PDB entry 2SQC | X-ray diffraction, 2.00 A resolution | chain A

== Chain A ==
Name: Squalene-hopene cyclase
Source organism: Alicyclobacillus acidocaldarius
Notes: EC 5.4.99.-
UniProtKB: P33247 (SQHC_ALIAC); residues 2-631 here correspond to UniProt positions 1-630 (UniProt number = residue number - 1)
Chain sequence (631 residues; each row starts with the number of its first residue):
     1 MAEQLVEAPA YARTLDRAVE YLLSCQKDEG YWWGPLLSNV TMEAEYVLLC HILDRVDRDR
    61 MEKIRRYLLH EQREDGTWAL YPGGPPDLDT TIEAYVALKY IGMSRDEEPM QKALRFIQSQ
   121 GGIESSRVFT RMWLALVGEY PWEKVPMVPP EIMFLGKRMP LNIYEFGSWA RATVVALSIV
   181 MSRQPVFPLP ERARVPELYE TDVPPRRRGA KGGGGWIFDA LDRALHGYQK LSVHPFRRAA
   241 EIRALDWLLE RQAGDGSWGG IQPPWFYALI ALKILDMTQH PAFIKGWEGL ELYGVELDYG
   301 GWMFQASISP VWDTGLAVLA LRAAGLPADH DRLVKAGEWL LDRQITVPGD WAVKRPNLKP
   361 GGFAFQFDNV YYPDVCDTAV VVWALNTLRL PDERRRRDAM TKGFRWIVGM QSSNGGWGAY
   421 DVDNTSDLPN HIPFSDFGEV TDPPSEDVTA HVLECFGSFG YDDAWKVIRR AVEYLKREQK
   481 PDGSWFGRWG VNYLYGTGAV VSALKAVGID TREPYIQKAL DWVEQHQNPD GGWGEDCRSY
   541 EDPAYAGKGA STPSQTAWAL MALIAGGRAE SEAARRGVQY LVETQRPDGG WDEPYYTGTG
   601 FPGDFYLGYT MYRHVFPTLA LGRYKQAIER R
Disordered / not traced: 1-7, 631
Construct notes: engineered mutation C376 (Asp375 in P33247), S435 (Cys434 in P33247)
Swiss-Prot annotation at these positions:
  - active site: D377 (Proton donor)

== In short ==
UniProt lists active-site residue D377.
Chain A is Squalene-hopene cyclase (Alicyclobacillus acidocaldarius); the structure, Squalene-hopene cyclase
from alicyclobacillus acidocaldarius, was determined by X-ray diffraction, deposited together with 3SQC.
